PDB entry 4AX2 | X-ray diffraction, 1.88 A resolution | chain A

[Chain A]
Protein: RAP1B
Source organism: Serratia marcescens
Amino-acid sequence (142 residues; numbered 10 to 151; the number before each row is that of its first residue):
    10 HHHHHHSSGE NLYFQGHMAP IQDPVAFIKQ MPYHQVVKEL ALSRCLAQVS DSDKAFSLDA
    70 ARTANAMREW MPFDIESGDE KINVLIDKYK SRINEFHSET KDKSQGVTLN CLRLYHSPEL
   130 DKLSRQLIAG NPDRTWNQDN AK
Disordered / not traced: 10-23, 108-111
Cystine bridges: C54-C120

[Summary]
Chain A is RAP1B (Serratia marcescens); the structure, New Type VI-secreted toxins and self-resistance
proteins in Serratia marcescens, was determined by X-ray diffraction.
